PDB entry 7L7G | electron microscopy, 3.00 A resolution | chains B and J of the 10 polymer chains in the assembly

Chain B:
Name: Translation initiation factor eIF-2B subunit epsilon
Organism: Homo sapiens
Notes: engineered mutation(s): I587V
Reference sequence: Q13144 (EI2BE_HUMAN); residues 1-721 here = UniProt positions 1-721
Chain sequence (721 residues; numbered 1 to 721; the number before each row is that of its first residue):
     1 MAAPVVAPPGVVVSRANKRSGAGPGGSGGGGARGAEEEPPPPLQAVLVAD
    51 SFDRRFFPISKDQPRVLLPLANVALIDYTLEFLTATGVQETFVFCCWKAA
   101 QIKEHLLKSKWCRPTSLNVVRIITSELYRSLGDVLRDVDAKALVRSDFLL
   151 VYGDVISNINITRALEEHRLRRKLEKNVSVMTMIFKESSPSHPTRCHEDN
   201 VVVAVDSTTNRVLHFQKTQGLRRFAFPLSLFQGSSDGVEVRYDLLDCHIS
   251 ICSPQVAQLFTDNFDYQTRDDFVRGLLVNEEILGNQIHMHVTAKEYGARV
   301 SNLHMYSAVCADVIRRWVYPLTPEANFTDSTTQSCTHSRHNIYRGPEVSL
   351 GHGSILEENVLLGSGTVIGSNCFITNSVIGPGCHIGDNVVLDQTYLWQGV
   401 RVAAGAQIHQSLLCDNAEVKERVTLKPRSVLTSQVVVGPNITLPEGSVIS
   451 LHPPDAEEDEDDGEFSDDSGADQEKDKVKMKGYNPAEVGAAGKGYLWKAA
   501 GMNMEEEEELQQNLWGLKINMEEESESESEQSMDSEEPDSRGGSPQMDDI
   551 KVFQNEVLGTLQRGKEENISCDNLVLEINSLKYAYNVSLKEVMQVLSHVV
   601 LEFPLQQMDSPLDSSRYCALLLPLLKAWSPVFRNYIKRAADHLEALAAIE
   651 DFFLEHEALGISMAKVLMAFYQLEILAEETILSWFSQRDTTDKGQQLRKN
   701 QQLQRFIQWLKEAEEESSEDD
Unresolved in the structure: 1-40, 280-284, 467-721
Differences from the reference sequence: conflict Val587 (Ile in Q13144)
Curated features (UniProtKB/Swiss-Prot):
  - modified residue: Ala2 (N-acetylalanine), Arg19 (Omega-N-methylarginine), Ser27 (Phosphoserine), Ser130 (Phosphoserine), Thr322 (Phosphothreonine), Ser450 (Phosphoserine), Ser466 (Phosphoserine), Ser469 (Phosphoserine), Ser532 (Phosphoserine), Ser540 (Phosphoserine), Ser544 (Phosphoserine), Ser717 (Phosphoserine)
  - cross-link (Glycyl lysine isopeptide (Lys-Gly)): Lys61 (interchain with G-Cter in ubiquitin), Lys103 (interchain with G-Cter in ubiquitin), Lys141 (interchain with G-Cter in ubiquitin), Lys217 (interchain with G-Cter in ubiquitin)
  - natural variant: Asp62 (D62V: In VWM5), Leu68 (L68S: In VWM5), Val73 (V73G: In VWM5), Ala74 (A74T: In VWM5), Thr91 (T91A: In VWM5), Leu106 (L106F: In VWM5), Arg113 (R113C: In VWM5; R113H: In VWM5), Arg195 (R195C: In VWM5; R195H: In VWM5), Arg269 (R269G: In VWM5; R269Q: In VWM5), Asp270 (D270H: In VWM5), Arg299 (R299H: In VWM5), Cys310 (C310F: In VWM5), 9 further natural variant entries in UniProt

Chain J:
Name: Translation initiation factor eIF-2B subunit gamma
Organism: Homo sapiens
Reference sequence: Q9NR50 (EI2BG_HUMAN); numbering as in UniProt (aligned over 1-452)
Chain sequence (452 residues; each row starts with the number of its first residue):
     1 MEFQAVVMAVGGGSRMTDLTSSIPKPLLPVGNKPLIWYPLNLLERVGFEE
    51 VIVVTTRDVQKALCAEFKMKMKPDIVCIPDDADMGTADSLRYIYPKLKTD
   101 VLVLSCDLITDVALHEVVDLFRAYDASLAMLMRKGQDSIEPVPGQKGKKK
   151 AVEQRDFIGVDSTGKRLLFMANEADLDEELVIKGSILQKHPRIRFHTGLV
   201 DAHLYCLKKYIVDFLMENGSITSIRSELIPYLVRKQFSSASSQQGQEEKE
   251 EDLKKKELKSLDIYSFIKEANTLNLAPYDACWNACRGDRWEDLSRSQVRC
   301 YVHIMKEGLCSRVSTLGLYMEANRQVPKLLSALCPEEPPVHSSAQIVSKH
   351 LVGVDSLIGPETQIGEKSSIKRSVIGSSCLIKDRVTITNCLLMNSVTVEE
   401 GSNIQGSVICNNAVIEKGADIKDCLIGSGQRIEAKAKRVNEVIVGNDQLM
   451 EI
Unresolved in the structure: 13-20, 135-154, 237-238, 244-295, 307-452
Curated features (UniProtKB/Swiss-Prot):
  - modified residue: Met1 (N-acetylmethionine), Ser260 (Phosphoserine)
  - natural variant: Leu27 (L27Q: In VWM3), Gly47 (G47E: In VWM3), Ala87 (A87V: In VWM3), Arg225 (R225Q: In VWM3), Ile346 (I346T: In VWM3)

Interface between chain B and chain J:
Residue-residue contacts (34):
  Pro190(B) with Gln188(J)
  Val202(B) with Leu187(J), hydrophobic
  Ser207(B) with Arg194(J), hydrogen bond
  Arg222(B) with Gly184(J)
  Arg223(B) with Glu178(J), salt bridge; Leu180(J), hydrogen bond (side chain-backbone); Val181(J); Ile182(J)
  Phe224(B) with Ile182(J); Gly184(J); Leu187(J), hydrophobic
  Ala225(B) with Glu179(J)
  Phe226(B) with Glu179(J), hydrogen bond (backbone-side chain); Leu180(J); Ile182(J), hydrophobic
  Pro227(B) with Glu179(J)
  Leu228(B) with Phe157(J), hydrophobic; Glu179(J), hydrogen bond (backbone-side chain)
  Phe231(B) with Phe157(J), hydrophobic; Leu180(J), hydrophobic; Thr197(J)
  Asp236(B) with Arg194(J)
  Gly237(B) with Arg194(J)
  Val238(B) with Arg194(J); Phe195(J), hydrogen bond (backbone-backbone)
  Glu239(B) with Arg192(J), salt bridge; Ile193(J)
  Val240(B) with Pro191(J); Arg192(J); Ile193(J), hydrogen bond (backbone-backbone)
  Arg241(B) with Arg192(J)
  Tyr242(B) with Leu187(J); Pro191(J), hydrogen bond (backbone-backbone)
  Asp243(B) with Pro191(J)
Interface residues without a listed pair, chain J (16 interface residues in all): Lys183

Overview:
19 residues of chain B and 16 residues of chain J are in contact, with 7 hydrogen bonds and 2 salt bridges.
Polar contacts include Arg223(B)-Glu178(J), Glu239(B)-Arg192(J) and Ser207(B)-Arg194(J).
Here chain B is Translation initiation factor eIF-2B subunit epsilon and chain J is Translation initiation
factor eIF-2B subunit gamma, both from Homo sapiens. Entry 7L7G (Electron cryo-microscopy of the eukaryotic
translation initiation factor 2B from Homo sapiens (updated model of PDB ...) was determined by electron
microscopy together with 7L70 from the same study.
